8EH9 - chains B and J of the 8 polymer chains in the assembly; structure by electron microscopy, 3.90 A resolution.

# Chain B
Molecule: template DNA
Sequence (32 nucleotides; row label = number of the first residue in the row):
     1 CTCTGAATCT CTTCCAGCAC ACATCAGGAC GC
Unresolved in the structure: 1

# Chain J
Name: DNA-directed RNA polymerase subunit beta'
Organism: Escherichia coli
Notes: EC 2.7.7.6
UniProtKB: C3SIA2 (C3SIA2_ECOLX); residue numbers follow UniProt; this construct covers 2-1407
Amino-acid sequence (1407 residues; row label = number of the first residue in the row):
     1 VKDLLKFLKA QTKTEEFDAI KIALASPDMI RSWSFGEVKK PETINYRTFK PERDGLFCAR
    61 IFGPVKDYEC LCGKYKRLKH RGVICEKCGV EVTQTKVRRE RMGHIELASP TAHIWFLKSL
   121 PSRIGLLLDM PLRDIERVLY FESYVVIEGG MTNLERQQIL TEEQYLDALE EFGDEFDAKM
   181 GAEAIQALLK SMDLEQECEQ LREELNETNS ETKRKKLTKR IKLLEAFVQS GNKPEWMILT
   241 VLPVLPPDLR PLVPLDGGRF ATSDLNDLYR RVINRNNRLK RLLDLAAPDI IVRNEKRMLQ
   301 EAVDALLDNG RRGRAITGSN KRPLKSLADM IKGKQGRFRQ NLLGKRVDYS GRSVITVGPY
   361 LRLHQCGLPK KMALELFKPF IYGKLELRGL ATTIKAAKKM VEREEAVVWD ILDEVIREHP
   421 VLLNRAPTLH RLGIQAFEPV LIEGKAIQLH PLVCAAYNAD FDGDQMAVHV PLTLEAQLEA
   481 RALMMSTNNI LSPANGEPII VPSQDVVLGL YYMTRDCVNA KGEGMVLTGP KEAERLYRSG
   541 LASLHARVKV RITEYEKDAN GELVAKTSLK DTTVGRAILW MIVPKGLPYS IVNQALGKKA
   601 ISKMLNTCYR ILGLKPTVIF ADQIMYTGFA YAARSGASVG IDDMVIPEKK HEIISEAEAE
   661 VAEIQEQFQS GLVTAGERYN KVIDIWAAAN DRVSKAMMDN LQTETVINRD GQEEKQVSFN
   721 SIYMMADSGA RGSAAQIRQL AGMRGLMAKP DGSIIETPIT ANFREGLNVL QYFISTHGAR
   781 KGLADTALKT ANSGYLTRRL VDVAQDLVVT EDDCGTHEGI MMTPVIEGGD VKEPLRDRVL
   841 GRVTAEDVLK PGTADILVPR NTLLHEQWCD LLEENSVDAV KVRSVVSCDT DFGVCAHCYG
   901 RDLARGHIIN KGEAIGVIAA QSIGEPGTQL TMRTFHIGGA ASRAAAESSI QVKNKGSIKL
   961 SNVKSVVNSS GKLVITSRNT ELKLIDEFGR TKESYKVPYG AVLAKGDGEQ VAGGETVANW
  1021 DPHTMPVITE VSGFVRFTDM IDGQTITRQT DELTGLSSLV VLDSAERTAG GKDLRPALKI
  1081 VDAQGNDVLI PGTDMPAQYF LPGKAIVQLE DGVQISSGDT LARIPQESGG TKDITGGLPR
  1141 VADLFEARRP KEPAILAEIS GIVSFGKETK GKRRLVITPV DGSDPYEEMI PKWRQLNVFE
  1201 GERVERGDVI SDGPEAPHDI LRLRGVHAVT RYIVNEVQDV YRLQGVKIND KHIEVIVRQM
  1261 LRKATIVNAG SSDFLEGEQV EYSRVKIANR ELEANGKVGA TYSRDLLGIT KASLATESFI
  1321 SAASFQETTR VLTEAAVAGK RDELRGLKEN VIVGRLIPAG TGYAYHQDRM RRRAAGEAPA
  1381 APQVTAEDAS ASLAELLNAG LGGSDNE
Unresolved in the structure: 1-15, 1374-1407
Construct notes: expression tag (1)
Metal / ion sites: Zn2+ site 1: Cys-70, Cys-72, Cys-85, Cys-88; Mg2+: Asp-460 (shared with 2 residues of chain R); Zn2+ site 2: Cys-814, Cys-888, Cys-895, Cys-898

# Chain B / chain J interface
Pairs across the interface - 35 pairs, chain B then chain J:
  DT4(B) / Asn-209(J)  phosphate contact
  DT4(B) / Ser-210(J)  phosphate contact
  DT4(B) / Lys-213(J)  phosphate contact
  DG5(B) / Ser-210(J)  phosphate contact
  DG5(B) / Glu-211(J)  hydrogen bond to the phosphate
  DG5(B) / Thr-212(J)  hydrogen bond to the phosphate
  DT12(B) / Leu-120(J)  sugar contact
  DT13(B) / Arg-311(J)  salt bridge to the phosphate
  DC14(B) / Tyr-795(J)  phosphate contact
  DC14(B) / Gln-1326(J)  sugar contact
  DC14(B) / Glu-1327(J)  hydrogen bond to the phosphate
  DC15(B) / Arg-339(J)  salt bridge to the phosphate
  DC15(B) / Ala-791(J)  phosphate contact
  DC15(B) / Tyr-795(J)  sugar contact
  DC15(B) / Arg-798(J)  salt bridge to the phosphate
  DA16(B) / Ala-787(J)  hydrogen bond to the base
  DA16(B) / Thr-790(J)  base contact
  DA16(B) / Ala-791(J)  sugar contact
  DA16(B) / Met-932(J)  base contact
  DG17(B) / Lys-334(J)  salt bridge to the phosphate
  DG17(B) / Arg-339(J)  salt bridge to the phosphate
  DG17(B) / Ala-426(J)  base contact
  DG17(B) / Pro-427(J)  base contact
  DC18(B) / Arg-352(J)  base contact
  DC18(B) / Ala-426(J)  sugar contact
  DA19(B) / Arg-346(J)  salt bridge to the phosphate
  DA19(B) / Arg-352(J)  sugar contact
  DA26(B) / Leu-255(J)  base contact
  DA26(B) / Arg-259(J)  phosphate contact
  DA26(B) / Phe-260(J)  sugar contact
  DA26(B) / Thr-262(J)  phosphate contact
  DG27(B) / Tyr-46(J)  phosphate contact
  DG27(B) / Arg-259(J)  salt bridge to the phosphate
  DG27(B) / Arg-270(J)  hydrogen bond to the base
  DG28(B) / Arg-259(J)  hydrogen bond to the base
Other interface residues (no listed pair), chain B (14 interface residues in all): DC11
Other interface residues (no listed pair), chain J (34 interface residues in all): Ala-261, Asp-267, Ser-319, Lys-332, Gln-465, Gly-794, Thr-1329

# Summary
Chain B and chain J form an interface of 14 and 34 residues respectively, with 6 hydrogen bonds and 7 salt
bridges. Among the polar pairs are DA16(B)/Ala-787(J), DG27(B)/Arg-270(J) and DG28(B)/Arg-259(J). Cys-70(J),
Cys-72(J), Cys-85(J) and Cys-88(J) coordinate Zn2+ site 1.
Chain B is template DNA and chain J is DNA-directed RNA polymerase subunit beta' (Escherichia coli); the
structure, Cryo-EM structure of his-elemental paused elongation complex with a folded TL and a rotated RH-FL
(2), was determined by electron microscopy together with 8EG7, 8EG8, 8EGB, 8EH8, 8EHA, 8EHF and 8EHI from the
same study.
